5CD3 - chains G and H; structure by X-ray diffraction, 2.90 A resolution.

# Chain G
Name: DRVIA7 Heavy Chain
Source organism: Homo sapiens
Amino-acid sequence (220 residues; row label = number of the first residue in the row; a row labelled like 82A-82C holds insertion residues (82A, then the next letters in order)):
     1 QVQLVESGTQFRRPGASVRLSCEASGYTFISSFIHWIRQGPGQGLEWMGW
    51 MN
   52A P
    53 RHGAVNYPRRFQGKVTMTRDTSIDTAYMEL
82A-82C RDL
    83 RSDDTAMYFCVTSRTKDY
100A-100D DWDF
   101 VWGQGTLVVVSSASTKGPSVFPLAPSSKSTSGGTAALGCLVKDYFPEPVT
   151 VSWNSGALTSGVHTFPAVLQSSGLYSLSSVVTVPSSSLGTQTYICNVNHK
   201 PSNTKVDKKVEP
Disulfides: Cys22-Cys92, Cys139-Cys195

# Chain H
Name: DRVIA7 Light Chain
Source organism: Homo sapiens
Amino-acid sequence (210 residues; numbered 1 to 216; 6 numbers in that range are skipped by the numbering (no residue carries them; nothing is unmodelled there); the number before each row is that of its first residue):
     1 DIQMTQSPVTLSASIGDRVTITCRASQRIDNWVAWYQQKPGRAPKLLIYK
    51 ASILETGVPSRFSGSGSGTEFTLSINSLQPDDVATYYCQQF
    96 EEFGRGTK
   106 IDIKRTVAAPSVFIFPPSDEQLKSGTASVVCLLNNFYPREAKVQWKVDNA
   156 LQSGNSQESVTEQDSKDSTYSLSSTLTLSKADYEKHKVYACEVTHQGLSS
   206 PVTKSFNRGEC
Not modelled in the structure: 1, 214-216
Disulfides: Cys23-Cys88, Cys136-Cys196

# Interface between chain G and chain H
Residue-residue contacts (64; chain G residue first):
  Ile37(G) - Phe98(H)  hydrophobic
  Gln39(G) - Gln38(H)  hydrogen bond
  Gln39(G) - Tyr87(H)  hydrogen bond
  Gln43(G) - Tyr87(H)
  Leu45(G) - Tyr87(H)  hydrophobic
  Leu45(G) - Phe98(H)  hydrophobic
  Trp47(G) - Glu96(H)
  Arg96(G) - Tyr49(H)  hydrogen bond
  Arg96(G) - Glu55(H)  salt bridge
  Tyr100(G) - Trp32(H)
  Tyr100(G) - Phe91(H)
  Trp100B(G) - Tyr36(H)  hydrogen bond (backbone-side chain)
  Trp100B(G) - Gln89(H)  hydrogen bond (backbone-side chain)
  Trp100B(G) - Phe91(H)
  Trp100B(G) - Glu96(H)
  Asp100C(G) - Tyr36(H)
  Asp100C(G) - Tyr49(H)
  Phe100D(G) - Tyr36(H)  hydrogen bond (backbone-side chain)
  Phe100D(G) - Leu46(H)
  Phe100D(G) - Gln89(H)
  Phe100D(G) - Phe98(H)  hydrophobic
  Trp102(G) - Tyr36(H)
  Trp102(G) - Ala43(H)  hydrophobic
  Trp102(G) - Pro44(H)
  Gly103(G) - Ala43(H)
  Phe121(G) - Ser123(H)
  Phe121(G) - Glu125(H)
  Phe121(G) - Gln126(H)
  Pro122(G) - Ser123(H)
  Pro122(G) - Glu125(H)
  Leu123(G) - Phe120(H)  hydrophobic
  Leu123(G) - Val135(H)  hydrophobic
  Ala124(G) - Phe120(H)
  Lys128(G) - Ile119(H)
  Lys128(G) - Lys209(H)
  Lys128(G) - Ser210(H)
  Lys128(G) - Phe211(H)
  Ser129(G) - Phe118(H)
  Ser129(G) - Phe120(H)
  Ala136(G) - Phe118(H)  hydrophobic
  Ala136(G) - Phe120(H)
  Leu137(G) - Phe120(H)  hydrophobic
  Leu140(G) - Ser133(H)
  Lys142(G) - Gln126(H)
  Lys142(G) - Ser133(H)
  His163(G) - Asn139(H)
  His163(G) - Asn140(H)  hydrogen bond
  His163(G) - Ser176(H)  hydrogen bond
  Phe165(G) - Leu137(H)  hydrophobic
  Phe165(G) - Ser164(H)
  Phe165(G) - Thr166(H)
  Phe165(G) - Ser176(H)
  Phe165(G) - Leu177(H)
  Phe165(G) - Ser178(H)
  Pro166(G) - Ser164(H)  hydrogen bond (backbone-side chain)
  Pro166(G) - Val165(H)
  Val168(G) - Gln162(H)
  Val168(G) - Ser164(H)
  Leu169(G) - Gln162(H)
  Gln170(G) - Gln162(H)
  Ser178(G) - Ser178(H)  hydrogen bond
  Val180(G) - Leu137(H)  hydrophobic
  Thr182(G) - Asn139(H)
  Lys208(G) - Glu125(H)  salt bridge
Interface residues without a listed pair, chain G (41 interface residues in all): Gly44, Phe91, Thr97, Gln104, Thr130, Ser131, Thr134, Ala135, Thr164
Interface residues without a listed pair, chain H (40 interface residues in all): Ala34, Gln90, Arg100, Glu163, Thr182, Asn212

# Overview
41 residues of chain G and 40 residues of chain H are in contact, with 10 hydrogen bonds and 2 salt bridges.
Polar contacts include Arg96(G)-Glu55(H), Lys208(G)-Glu125(H) and Gln39(G)-Gln38(H).
Chain G is DRVIA7 Heavy Chain and chain H is DRVIA7 Light Chain, both from Homo sapiens; the structure,
Structure of immature VRC01-class antibody DRVIA7, was determined by X-ray diffraction (same publication as
5CD5).
